1FS2 - chains A and D of the 4 polymer chains in the assembly; structure by X-ray diffraction, 2.90 A resolution.

# Chain A
Protein: SKP2
Source organism: Homo sapiens
Notes: fragment: residues 101-153; 193-410 (f-box + 8 lrrs)
Reference sequence: Q13309 (SKP2_HUMAN); residues 101-410 here correspond to UniProt positions 89-398 (UniProt number = residue number - 12)
Amino-acid sequence (272 residues; each row starts with the number of its first residue; note: 38 numbers in that range are skipped by the numbering (no residue carries them; nothing is unmodelled there)):
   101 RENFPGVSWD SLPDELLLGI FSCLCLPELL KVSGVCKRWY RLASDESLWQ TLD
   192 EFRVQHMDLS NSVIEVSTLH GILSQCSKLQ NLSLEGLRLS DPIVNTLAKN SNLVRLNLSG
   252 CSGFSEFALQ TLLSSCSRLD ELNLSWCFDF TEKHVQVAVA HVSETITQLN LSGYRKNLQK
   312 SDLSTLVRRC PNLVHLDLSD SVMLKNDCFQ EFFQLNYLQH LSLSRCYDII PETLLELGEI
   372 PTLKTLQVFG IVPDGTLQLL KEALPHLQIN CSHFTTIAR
Unresolved in the structure: 101-104, 402-410

# Chain D
Protein: SKP1
Source organism: Homo sapiens
Notes: fragment: residues 1-37; 43-147
Reference sequence: P63208 (SKP1_HUMAN); aligned to UniProt positions 1-141 over residues 1-147 (the alignment contains insertions or deletions, so no single offset holds)
Amino-acid sequence (141 residues; numbered 1 to 147; 6 numbers in that range are skipped by the numbering (no residue carries them; nothing is unmodelled there); the number before each row is that of its first residue):
     1 MPSIKLQSSD GEIFEVDVEI AKQSVTIKTM LEDLGMD
    44 PVPLPNVNAA ILKKVIQWCT HHKDDPPPPE DDENKEKRTD DIPVWDQEFL KVDQGTLFEL
   104 ILAANYLDIK GLLDVTCKTV ANMIKGKTPE EIRKTFNIKN DFTE
Unresolved in the structure: 1, 69-79, 147

# How chain A and chain D interact
Pairs across the interface - 19 pairs, chain A then chain D:
  Pro105(A) with Thr146(D)
  Ser108(A) with Asp144(D), hydrogen bond
  Ser111(A) with Asp144(D)
  Arg141(A) with Phe101(D); Leu105(D)
  His211(A) with Pro48(D)
  Ser215(A) with Pro48(D)
  Asp232(A) with Gln7(D)
  Pro233(A) with Gln7(D); Ser8(D); Ser9(D); Gly11(D); Pro46(D)
  Asn236(A) with Gln7(D); Pro46(D)
  Thr237(A) with Pro46(D)
  Lys240(A) with Met30(D); Leu34(D); Met36(D)
Also at the interface, not in a pair above, chain A (14 interface residues in all): Gly212, Ser218, Thr262
Also at the interface, not in a pair above, chain D (15 interface residues in all): Pro44, Leu47

# Overview
14 residues of chain A face 15 of chain D across their interface; the contacts include 1 hydrogen bond. The
hydrogen-bonded pair is Ser108(A)-Asp144(D).
Chain A is SKP2 and chain D is SKP1, both from Homo sapiens; the structure, Insights into scf ubiquitin
ligases from the structure of the SKP1-SKP2 complex, was determined by X-ray diffraction (same publication as
1FS1).
